4GN8 - chain A; structure by X-ray diffraction, 1.70 A resolution.

Chain A:
Name: Regucalcin
Source organism: Mus musculus
Notes: EC 3.1.1.17
Reference sequence: Q64374 (RGN_MOUSE); residue numbers follow UniProt; this construct covers 1-299
Sequence (299 residues; row label = number of the first residue in the row):
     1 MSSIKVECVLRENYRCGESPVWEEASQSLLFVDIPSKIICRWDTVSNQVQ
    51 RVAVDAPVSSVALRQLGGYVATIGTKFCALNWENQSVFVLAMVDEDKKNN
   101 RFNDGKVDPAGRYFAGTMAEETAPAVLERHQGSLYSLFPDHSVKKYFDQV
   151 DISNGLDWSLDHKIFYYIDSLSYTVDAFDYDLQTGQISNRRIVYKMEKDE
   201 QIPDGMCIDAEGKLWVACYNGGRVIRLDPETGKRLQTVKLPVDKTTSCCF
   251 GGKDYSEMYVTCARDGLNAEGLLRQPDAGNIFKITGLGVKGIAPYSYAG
Unresolved in the structure: 1-2
Ion coordination: Ca2+: Glu18, Asn154, Asp204 (together with 1,5-anhydro-D-glucitol)
Small-molecule neighbours:
  - 1,5-anhydro-D-glucitol (ASO), molecule 1: Cys16, Glu18, Ile34, Arg101, Asn103, Met118, Glu121, Pro124, Ala125, Ile152, Asn154, Asp204, Tyr219
  - 1,5-anhydro-D-glucitol (ASO), molecule 2: Gln65, Asp108, Pro109, Ala110, Gly111, Tyr295, Ser296, Ala298
  - 1,5-anhydro-D-glucitol (ASO), molecule 3: Ser159, Ile164, Tyr166, Ala177, Arg191, Val193, Pro229, Glu230
  - 1,5-anhydro-D-glucitol (ASO), molecule 4: Asp181, Gln183, Thr184
Curated features (UniProtKB/Swiss-Prot):
  - active site: Asp204 (Proton donor/acceptor)
  - binding site (a divalent metal cation): Glu18, Asn154, Asp204
  - binding site (substrate): Arg101, Asn103, Glu121
  - modified residue (N6-succinyllysine): Lys144, Lys244, Lys253
Reported in the primary citation:
  - binding site for 1,5-anhydro-D-glucitol: Arg101, Asn103, Glu121
  - catalytic residues: Arg101, Asn103, Glu121, Asp204 (proposed by the authors, not directly observed)

Summary:
Bound to chain A: 4 copies of 1,5-anhydro-D-glucitol. Glu18, Asn154 and Asp204 form the Ca2+ site. From
UniProt: active-site residue Asp204, 3 divalent metal cation-binding residues and 3 substrate-binding
residues. From the paper: catalytic residues Arg101, Asn103 and Glu121 among others; a binding site for
1,5-anhydro-D-glucitol at Arg101, Asn103 and Glu121.
Chain A is Regucalcin (Mus musculus); the structure, mouse SMP30/GNL-1,5-AG complex, was determined by X-ray
diffraction together with 4GN7, 4GN9, 4GNA, 4GNB and 4GNC from the same study.
